Entry 6Q84 (X-ray diffraction, 3.70 A resolution); this record covers chains A and C of the 3 polymer chains in the assembly.

[Chain A]
Protein: Importin beta-like protein KAP122
Source organism: Saccharomyces cerevisiae (strain ATCC 204508 / S288c)
Reference sequence: P32767 (KA122_YEAST); residue numbers follow UniProt; this construct covers 2-1081
Sequence (1080 residues; row label = number of the first residue in the row):
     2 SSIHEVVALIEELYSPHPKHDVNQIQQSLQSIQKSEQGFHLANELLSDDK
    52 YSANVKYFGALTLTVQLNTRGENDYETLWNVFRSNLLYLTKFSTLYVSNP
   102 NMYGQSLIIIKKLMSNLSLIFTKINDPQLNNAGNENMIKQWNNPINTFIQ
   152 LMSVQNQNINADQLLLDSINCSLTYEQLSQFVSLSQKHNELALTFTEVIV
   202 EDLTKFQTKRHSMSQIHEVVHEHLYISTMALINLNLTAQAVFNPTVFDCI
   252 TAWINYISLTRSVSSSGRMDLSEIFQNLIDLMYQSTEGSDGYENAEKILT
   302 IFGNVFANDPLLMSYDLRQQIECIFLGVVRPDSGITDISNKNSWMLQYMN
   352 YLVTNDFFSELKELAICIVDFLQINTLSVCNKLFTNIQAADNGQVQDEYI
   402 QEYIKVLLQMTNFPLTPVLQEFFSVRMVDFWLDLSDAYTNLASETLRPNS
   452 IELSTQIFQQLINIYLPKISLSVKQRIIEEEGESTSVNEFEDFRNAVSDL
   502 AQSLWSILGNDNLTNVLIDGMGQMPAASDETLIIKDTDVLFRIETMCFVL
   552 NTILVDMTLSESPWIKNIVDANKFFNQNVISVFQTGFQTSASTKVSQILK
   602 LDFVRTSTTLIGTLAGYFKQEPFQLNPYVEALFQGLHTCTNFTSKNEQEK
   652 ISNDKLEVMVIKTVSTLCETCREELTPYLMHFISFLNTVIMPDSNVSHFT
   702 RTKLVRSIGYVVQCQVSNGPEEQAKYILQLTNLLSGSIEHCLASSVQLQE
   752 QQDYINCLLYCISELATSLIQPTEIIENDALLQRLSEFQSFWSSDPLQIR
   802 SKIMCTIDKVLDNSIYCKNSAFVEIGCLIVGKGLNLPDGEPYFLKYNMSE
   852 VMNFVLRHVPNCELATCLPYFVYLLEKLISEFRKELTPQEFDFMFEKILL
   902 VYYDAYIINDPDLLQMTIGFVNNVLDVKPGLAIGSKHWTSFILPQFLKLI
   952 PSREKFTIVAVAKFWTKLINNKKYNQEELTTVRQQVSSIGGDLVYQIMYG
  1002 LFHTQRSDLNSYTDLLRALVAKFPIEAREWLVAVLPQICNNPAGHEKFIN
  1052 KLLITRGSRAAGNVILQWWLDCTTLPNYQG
Not modelled in the structure: 2, 70-77, 130-136, 156-161, 263-268, 329-342, 776-785, 1040-1043, 1077-1081

[Chain C]
Protein: Eukaryotic translation initiation factor 5A-1
Source organism: Saccharomyces cerevisiae (strain ATCC 204508 / S288c)
Reference sequence: P23301 (IF5A1_YEAST); residues 16-157 here = UniProt positions 16-157
Sequence (142 residues; numbered 16 to 157; the number before each row is that of its first residue):
    16 SATYPMQCSALRKNGFVVIKSRPCKIVDMSTSKTGKHGHAKVHLVAIDIF
    66 TGKKLEDLSPSTHNMEVPVVKRNEYQLLDIDDGFLSLMNMDGDTKDDVKA
   116 PEGELGDSLQTAFDEGKDLMVTIISAMGEEAAISFKEAARTD
Not modelled in the structure: 16, 154-157
Curated features (UniProtKB/Swiss-Prot):
  - modified residue: Lys51 (Hypusine), Ser74 (Phosphoserine)
  - cross-link: Lys86 (Glycyl lysine isopeptide (Lys-Gly) (interchain with G-Cter in ubiquitin))
  - mutagenesis: Gln22 (Q22H: Temperature-sensitive growth phenotype; when associated with F-93. Reduced binding to the ribosome; when associated with F-93), Ser24 (S24P: Temperature-sensitive growth phenotype), Cys39 (C39Y: Temperature-sensitive growth phenotype. Lethal; when associated with L-83 and D-118 or with I-66 and D-118 or with D-118 and I-142 or with L-116 and D-118), Gly50 (G50A/P: Lethal), Lys51 (K51R: Impairs association to the ribosome and cell growth. Reduced ability to promote CAT tailing in response to ribosome stalling), His52 (H52A/D: Lethal), Gly53 (G53A/D: Lethal), His54 (H54D: Lethal), Lys56 (K56A: Temperature-sensitive growth phenotype. Reduced binding to the ribosome; K56D: Lethal), Val57 (V57D: Temperature-sensitive growth phenotype), Asp63 (D63V: Impairs programmed ribosomal frameshifting), Thr66 (T66I: Temperature-sensitive growth phenotype. Lethal; when associated with Y-39 and D-118), 12 further mutagenesis entries in UniProt

[Chain A / chain C interface]
Contacting residue pairs (28):
  Leu312(A) with Ala153(C)
  Asn441(A) with Arg87(C); Ile148(C); Ser149(C), hydrogen bond
  Leu442(A) with Arg87(C)
  Ala443(A) with Arg87(C)
  Ser444(A) with Phe31(C)
  Leu447(A) with Asn29(C)
  Trp506(A) with Val42(C), hydrophobic; Ile62(C), hydrophobic; Lys69(C)
  Ser507(A) with Lys40(C); Val42(C); Ile62(C)
  Asn511(A) with Lys69(C)
  Asp512(A) with Asp43(C)
  Asp557(A) with Gly67(C); Lys69(C)
  Met558(A) with Lys69(C), hydrogen bond
  Glu562(A) with Lys35(C), salt bridge; Leu70(C)
  Ser563(A) with Glu71(C), hydrogen bond
  Pro564(A) with Glu71(C)
  Trp565(A) with His58(C); Lys69(C); Glu71(C), hydrogen bond (backbone-side chain)
  Arg1018(A) with Asp96(C), salt bridge
  Arg1060(A) with Asp94(C)
Other interface residues (no listed pair), chain A (23 interface residues in all): Thr440, Ile452, Leu509, Gly510, Thr559
Other interface residues (no listed pair), chain C (21 interface residues in all): Val60, Lys68, Glu152
The authors on this interface:
  - specific contacts: Asn441(A)-Ile148(C), Asn441(A)-Ser149(C), Trp506(A)-Lys69(C), Asn511(A)-Lys69(C), Met558(A)-Lys69(C), Trp565(A)-Lys69(C), Val42(C)-Trp506(A), Ile62(C)-Trp506(A)

[Summary]
23 residues of chain A face 21 of chain C across their interface; the contacts include 4 hydrogen bonds and 2
salt bridges. Polar pairs include Glu562(A)-Lys35(C), Arg1018(A)-Asp96(C) and Asn441(A)-Ser149(C). The paper
describes contacts between Asn441(A) and Ile148(C), Asn441(A) and Ser149(C) and Trp506(A) and Lys69(C) among
others.
Chain A is Importin beta-like protein KAP122 and chain C is Eukaryotic translation initiation factor 5A-1,
both from Saccharomyces cerevisiae (strain ATCC 204508 / S288c); the structure, Crystal structure of
RanGTP-Pdr6-eIF5A export complex, was determined by X-ray diffraction, deposited together with 6Q82 and 6Q83.
